Entry 5NNP (X-ray diffraction, 2.60 A resolution); this record covers chains B and I of the 4 polymer chains in the assembly.

[Chain B]
Name: Putative uncharacterized protein
Source organism: Chaetomium thermophilum (strain DSM 1495 / CBS 144.50 / IMI 039719)
UniProtKB: G0SEE8 (G0SEE8_CHATD); residues 2-189 here = UniProt positions 2-189
Amino-acid sequence (195 residues; row label = number of the first residue in the row):
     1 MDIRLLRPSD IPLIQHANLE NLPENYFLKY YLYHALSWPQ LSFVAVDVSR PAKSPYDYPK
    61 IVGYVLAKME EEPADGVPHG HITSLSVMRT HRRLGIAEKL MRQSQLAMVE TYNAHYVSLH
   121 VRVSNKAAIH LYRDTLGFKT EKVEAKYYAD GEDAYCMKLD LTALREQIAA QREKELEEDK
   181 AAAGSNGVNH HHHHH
Disordered / not traced: 180-195
Differences from the reference sequence: expression tag (1, 190-195)
Modified / non-standard residues: Met-1 (N-formylmethionine; FME)
Small-molecule neighbours: carboxymethyl coenzyme A (CMC): Asn-21, Leu-22, Ile-82, Thr-83, Ser-84, Leu-85, Ser-86, Val-87, Arg-92, Arg-93, Leu-94, Gly-95, Ile-96, Ala-97, Glu-98, Leu-119, His-120, Val-121, Asn-125, Ala-127, Ala-128, His-130, Leu-131, Tyr-132, Thr-135

[Chain I]
Name: Ser-Glu-Ser-Ser
Amino-acid sequence (4 residues; row label = number of the first residue in the row):
     2 SESS
Covalent attachments: carboxymethyl coenzyme A (CMC) linked to Ser-2

[Interface between chain B and chain I]
Residue-residue contacts (14):
  Leu-22(B) with Ser-2(I)
  Glu-24(B) with Ser-2(I), hydrogen bond; Glu-3(I)
  Asn-25(B) with Ser-5(I)
  Tyr-26(B) with Glu-3(I), hydrogen bond (side chain-backbone)
  Tyr-30(B) with Glu-3(I), hydrogen bond
  Lys-68(B) with Glu-3(I), salt bridge
  Thr-83(B) with Ser-2(I); Glu-3(I), hydrogen bond (backbone-backbone)
  His-120(B) with Ser-2(I), hydrogen bond (backbone-backbone)
  Tyr-147(B) with Ser-2(I); Glu-3(I); Ser-4(I), hydrogen bond (side chain-backbone)
  Tyr-148(B) with Ser-2(I), hydrogen bond (side chain-backbone)
Interface residues without a listed pair, chain B (12 interface residues in all): His-81, Ser-84

[In short]
12 residues of chain B face 4 of chain I across their interface, with 7 hydrogen bonds and 1 salt bridge.
Among the polar pairs are Lys-68(B)/Glu-3(I), Glu-24(B)/Ser-2(I) and Tyr-26(B)/Glu-3(I). Chain B binds
carboxymethyl coenzyme A. Carboxymethyl coenzyme A is covalently linked to Ser-2(I).
Here chain B is Putative uncharacterized protein (Chaetomium thermophilum (strain DSM 1495 / CBS 144.50 / IMI
039719)) and chain I is Ser-Glu-Ser-Ser. Entry 5NNP (Structure of Naa15/Naa10 bound to HypK-THB) was
determined by X-ray diffraction together with 5NNR from the same study.
